Entry 3WDG (X-ray diffraction, 2.20 A resolution); this record covers chains A and B.

# Chain A
Name: Uracil-DNA glycosylase
From: Staphylococcus aureus
Notes: EC 3.2.2.27
UniProt: Q6GJ88 (UNG_STAAR); residue numbers follow UniProt; this construct covers 1-218
Chain sequence (226 residues; row label = number of the first residue in the row):
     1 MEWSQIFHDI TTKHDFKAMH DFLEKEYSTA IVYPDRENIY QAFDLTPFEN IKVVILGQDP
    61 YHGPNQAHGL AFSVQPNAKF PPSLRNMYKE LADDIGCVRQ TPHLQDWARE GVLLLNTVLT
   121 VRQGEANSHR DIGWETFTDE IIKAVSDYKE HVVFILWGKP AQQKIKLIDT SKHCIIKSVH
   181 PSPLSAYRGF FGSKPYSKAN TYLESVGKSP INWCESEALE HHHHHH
Unresolved in the structure: 217-226
Sequence notes: expression tag (219-226)
Cystine bridges: C97-C214
Curated features (UniProtKB/Swiss-Prot):
  - active site: D59 (Proton acceptor)
From the paper describing this entry:
  - conformationally variable residues (loop rearrangement, side-chain flip): Q75 to F80, R85, L184

# Chain B
Name: Uncharacterized protein
From: Staphylococcus aureus
UniProt: Q936H5 (Q936H5_STAAU); numbering as in UniProt (aligned over 1-112)
Chain sequence (112 residues; each row starts with the number of its first residue):
     1 MTLELQLKHY ITNLFNLPKD EKWECESIEE IADDILPDQY VRLGALSNKI LQTYTYYSDT
    61 LHESNIYPFI LYYQKQLIAI GYIDENHDMD FLYLHNTIMP LLDQRYLLTG GQ
Unresolved in the structure: 111-112
From the paper describing this entry:
  - conformationally variable residues (loop rearrangement): V41 to K49, Y73 to K75

# Chain A / chain B interface
Residue-residue contacts (45; chain A residue first):
  Q58(A) with I28(B); E29(B), hydrogen bond (side chain-backbone)
  H62(A) with C25(B); S27(B), hydrogen bond
  Q66(A) with E24(B), hydrogen bond; Y57(B), hydrogen bond
  K79(A) with E24(B); D59(B), salt bridge
  F80(A) with Y57(B)
  P81(A) with E26(B); Y57(B), hydrophobic
  P82(A) with E26(B); Y57(B); Y67(B), hydrophobic
  S83(A) with E26(B), hydrogen bond
  R85(A) with H62(B); Y67(B)
  A126(A) with S27(B); Y54(B)
  N127(A) with Q52(B)
  R130(A) with E29(B), salt bridge
  G158(A) with E30(B)
  K159(A) with E30(B), hydrogen bond (backbone-side chain); I31(B); I50(B)
  P160(A) with E29(B)
  V179(A) with E30(B); D34(B)
  H180(A) with I28(B); E30(B), hydrogen bond (backbone-side chain)
  P183(A) with Y67(B), hydrophobic; I83(B)
  L184(A) with D34(B); I35(B); T53(B); T55(B); I83(B), hydrophobic; M89(B), hydrophobic
  S185(A) with D34(B)
  Y187(A) with H87(B), hydrogen bond
  R188(A) with D33(B), hydrogen bond (side chain-backbone); D34(B); I35(B); L36(B), hydrogen bond (side chain-backbone); P37(B)
Also at the interface, not in a pair above, chain A (24 interface residues in all): Y61, S182
Also at the interface, not in a pair above, chain B (28 interface residues in all): D38, F69, L71
From the paper, about this interface:
  - specific contacts: K79(A)-D59(B) (hydrogen bond), R85(A)-H62(B), H180(A)-I28(B) (hydrophobic contact), L184(A)-I35(B) (hydrophobic contact), L184(A)-F69(B) (hydrophobic contact), L184(A)-L71(B) (hydrophobic contact), L184(A)-I83(B) (hydrophobic contact), L184(A)-M89(B) (hydrophobic contact)
  - interface residues, chain A: P82(A), P183(A)
  - interface residues, chain B: E24(B), C25(B), S27(B), E29(B), T55(B), Y67(B)

# In short
The interface between chain A and chain B involves 24 residues on one side and 28 on the other, with 10
hydrogen bonds and 2 salt bridges. Among the polar pairs are K79(A)-D59(B), R130(A)-E29(B) and Q58(A)-E29(B).
The paper describes a hydrogen bond between K79(A) and D59(B); a contact between R85(A) and H62(B);
hydrophobic contacts between H180(A) and I28(B), L184(A) and I35(B) and L184(A) and F69(B) among others. From
the paper: interface residues P82(A), P183(A) and E24(B) among others; conformational variability at Q75(A),
R85(A) and V41(B) among others.
Chain A is Uracil-DNA glycosylase and chain B is Uncharacterized protein, both from Staphylococcus aureus; the
structure, Staphylococcus aureus UDG / UGI complex, was determined by X-ray diffraction, deposited together
with 3WDF.
